Entry 5IQL (X-ray diffraction, 2.10 A resolution); this record covers chains A and B.

[Chain A]
Protein: YEATS domain-containing protein 2
Organism: Homo sapiens
Notes: fragment: YEATS domain
UniProt: Q9ULM3 (YETS2_HUMAN); numbering as in UniProt (aligned over 201-332)
Chain sequence (133 residues; row label = number of the first residue in the row):
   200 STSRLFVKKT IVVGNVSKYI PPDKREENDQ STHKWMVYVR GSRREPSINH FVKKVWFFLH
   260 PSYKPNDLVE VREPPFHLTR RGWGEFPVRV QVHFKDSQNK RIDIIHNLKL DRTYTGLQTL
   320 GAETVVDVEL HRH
Unresolved in the structure: 200-201, 332
Construct notes: expression tag (200)
What the authors report for this chain:
  - mutagenesis - H259A, S261A, Y262A, W282A, F285A, Y313A (2.3-fold): decreased binding to Histone H3.1 (chain B)
  - mutagenesis - G283A, E284A: abolished binding to Histone H3.1 (chain B)
  - specificity-determining residues: Ser-230 (proposed by the authors, not directly observed)

[Chain B]
Protein: Histone H3.1
Notes: fragment: H3 peptide
UniProt: P68431 (H31_HUMAN); residues 24-31 here correspond to UniProt positions 25-32 (UniProt number = residue number + 1)
Chain sequence (8 residues; numbered 24 to 31; the number before each row is that of its first residue):
    24 AARKSAPA
Modified positions: Lys-27 (N-6-crotonyl-L-lysine; KCR)

[How chain A and chain B interact]
Contacting residue pairs (21; chain A residue first):
  His-259(A) with Ala-25(B), hydrogen bond (side chain-backbone); Arg-26(B); Lys-27(B)
  Pro-260(A) with Ala-25(B)
  Ser-261(A) with Lys-27(B)
  Tyr-262(A) with Lys-27(B)
  Arg-280(A) with Lys-27(B)
  Gly-281(A) with Lys-27(B)
  Trp-282(A) with Lys-27(B); Ala-29(B); Pro-30(B)
  Gly-283(A) with Lys-27(B); Ser-28(B)
  Glu-284(A) with Lys-27(B); Ser-28(B), hydrogen bond (backbone-backbone); Pro-30(B)
  Phe-285(A) with Arg-26(B); Lys-27(B)
  Leu-309(A) with Pro-30(B), hydrophobic
  Arg-311(A) with Pro-30(B)
  Tyr-313(A) with Ala-31(B)
Interface residues without a listed pair, chain A (15 interface residues in all): Ser-230, Pro-286
From the paper, about this interface:
  - specific contacts: Glu-284(A)/Ser-28(B), Tyr-313(A)/Ala-31(B)
  - interface residues, chain A: His-259(A), Ser-261(A), Tyr-262(A), Trp-282(A), Gly-283(A), Phe-285(A)
  - interface residues, chain B: Pro-30(B)

[Overview]
15 residues of chain A and 7 residues of chain B are in contact; the contacts include 2 hydrogen bonds. Polar
pairs include His-259(A)/Ala-25(B) and Glu-284(A)/Ser-28(B). The authors report contacts between Glu-284(A)
and Ser-28(B) and Tyr-313(A) and Ala-31(B). From the paper: H259A, S261A and Y262A of chain A, among others,
reduce binding to Histone H3.1 (chain B); interface residues His-259(A), Ser-261(A) and Pro-30(B) among
others; 8 substitutions were tested in all.
Chain A is YEATS domain-containing protein 2 (Homo sapiens) and chain B is Histone H3.1; the structure,
Crystal structure of YEATS2 YEATS bound to H3K27cr peptide, was determined by X-ray diffraction.
